3BBW - chain B; structure by X-ray diffraction, 4.00 A resolution.

Chain B:
Protein: Receptor tyrosine-protein kinase erbB-4
From: Homo sapiens
Notes: EC 2.7.10.1
UniProt: Q15303 (ERBB4_HUMAN); residues 677-1004 here correspond to UniProt positions 702-1029 (UniProt number = residue number + 25)
Amino-acid sequence (328 residues; each row starts with the number of its first residue):
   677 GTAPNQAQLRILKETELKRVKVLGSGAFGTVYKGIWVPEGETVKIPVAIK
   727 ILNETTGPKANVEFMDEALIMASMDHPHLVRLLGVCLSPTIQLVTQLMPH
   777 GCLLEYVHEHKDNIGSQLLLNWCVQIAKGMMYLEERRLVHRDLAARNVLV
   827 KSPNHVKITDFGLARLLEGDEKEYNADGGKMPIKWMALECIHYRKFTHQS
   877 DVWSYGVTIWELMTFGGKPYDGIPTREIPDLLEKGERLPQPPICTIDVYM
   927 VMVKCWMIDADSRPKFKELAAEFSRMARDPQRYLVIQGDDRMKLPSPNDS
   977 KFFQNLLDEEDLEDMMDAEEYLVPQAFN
Not modelled in the structure: 677-682, 731-732, 844-857, 974-1004
From the paper describing this entry:
  - mutagenesis - L839R: increased signaling (basal activity)

Summary:
The paper reports that L839R increases signaling (basal activity).
Chain B is Receptor tyrosine-protein kinase erbB-4 (Homo sapiens); the structure, crystal structure of the
ErbB4 kinase in its inactive conformation, was determined by X-ray diffraction, deposited together with 3BBT
and 3BCE.
